Entry 6NIJ (electron microscopy, 5.70 A resolution (low resolution: residue-level contacts below are approximate; hydrogen-bond / salt-bridge calls are withheld)); this record covers chains H and E of the 8 polymer chains in the assembly.

[Chain H]
Name: PGT145 Fab heavy chain
From: Homo sapiens
Notes: antibody fragment or engineered binder
Sequence (140 residues; row label = number of the first residue in the row; note: 2 numbers in that range are skipped by the numbering (no residue carries them; nothing is unmodelled there); a row labelled like 52A-52C holds insertion residues (52A, then the next letters in order)):
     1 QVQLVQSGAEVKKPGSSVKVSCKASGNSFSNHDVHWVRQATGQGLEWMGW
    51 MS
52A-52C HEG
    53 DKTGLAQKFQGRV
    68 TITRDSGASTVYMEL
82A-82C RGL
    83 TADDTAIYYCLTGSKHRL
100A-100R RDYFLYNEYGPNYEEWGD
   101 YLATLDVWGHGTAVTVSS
Disulfides: Cys22-Cys92

[Chain E]
Name: AMC011 Glycoprotein 120
From: Human immunodeficiency virus 1
Sequence (473 residues; row label = number of the first residue in the row; note: 21 numbers in that range are skipped by the numbering (no residue carries them; nothing is unmodelled there); a row labelled like 138A-138O holds insertion residues (138A, then the next letters in order)):
    31 AEQLWVTVYYGVPVWKEATTTLFCASDARAYDTEVHNVWATHACVPTDPN
    81 PQEVVLENVTENFNMWKNNMVEQMHEDIISLWDQSLKPCVKLTPLCVTLN
   131 CTDLRNAT
138A-138O NTNATNTTSSSRGTM
   150 EGGEIKNCSFNITTSMRDKVQKEYALFYKLDVVPIKNDNTSYRLISCNTS
   200 VITQACPKVSFEPIPIHYCAPAGFAILKCNDKKFNGTGPCTNVSTVQCTH
   250 GIRPVVSTQLLLNGSLAEEEVVIRSANFTDNAKIIIVQLNKSVEINCTRP
   300 NNNTRKSIHI
   312 GPGRAFYTTG
  321A E
   322 IIGDIRQAHCNISGTKWNDTLKQIVVKLKEQFG
   356 NKTIVFNHSSGGDPEIVMHSFNCGGEFFYCNSTQLFNSTW
   403 NDTTGSNYTGTIVLPCRIKQIVNMWQEVGKAMYAPPIKGQIRCSSNITGL
   453 ILIRDGGKNRSE
  464A N
   465 TEIFRPGGGDMRDNWRSELYKYKVVKIEPLGIAPTKAKRRVVQ
Disordered / not traced: 60-63, 138A-138O, 403-412
Disulfides: Cys54-Cys74, Cys119-Cys205, Cys126-Cys196, Cys131-Cys157, Cys218-Cys247, Cys228-Cys239, Cys296-Cys331, Cys378-Cys445, Cys385-Cys418
Covalent attachments: N-acetylglucosamine (NAG) linked to Asn130, Asn160
From the paper describing this entry:
  - post-translational modification sites: Asn160

[Interface between chain H and chain E]
Residue-residue contacts - 13 pairs, chain H then chain E:
  Tyr100C(H) with Asn160(E)
  Leu100E(H) with Val127(E); Thr162(E)
  Asn100G(H) with Thr162(E); Thr163(E)
  Glu100H(H) with Arg315(E)
  Tyr100I(H) with Arg166(E)
  Pro100K(H) with Arg166(E)
  Tyr100M(H) with Thr162(E); Met165(E); Arg166(E); Lys168(E); Val169(E)
Other interface residues (no listed pair), chain H (8 interface residues in all): Gly100J
Other interface residues (no listed pair), chain E (10 interface residues in all): Asp167

[In short]
Chain H and chain E form an interface of 8 and 10 residues respectively. N-acetylglucosamine is covalently
linked to Asn130(E) and Asn160(E). From the paper: a modification site at Asn160(E).
Here chain H is PGT145 Fab heavy chain (Homo sapiens) and chain E is AMC011 Glycoprotein 120 (Human
immunodeficiency virus 1). Entry 6NIJ (PGT145 Fab in complex with full length AMC011 HIV-1 Env) was determined
by electron microscopy, deposited together with 6OLP.
